PDB entry 3VZA | X-ray diffraction, 1.90 A resolution | chains D and F of the 3 polymer chains in the assembly

[Chain D]
Name: Spc24 protein
Organism: Gallus gallus
Notes: fragment: RWD domain, globular domain
Chain sequence (73 residues; row label = number of the first residue in the row):
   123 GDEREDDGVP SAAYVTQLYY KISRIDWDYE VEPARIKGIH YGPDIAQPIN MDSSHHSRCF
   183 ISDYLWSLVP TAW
Disordered / not traced: 123-133

[Chain F]
Name: Centromere protein T
Organism: Gallus gallus
Notes: fragment: CENP-T Spc24-25 interacting region, residues 63-98
Reference sequence: F1NPG5 (CENPT_CHICK); residues 63-98 here = UniProt positions 63-98
Chain sequence (39 residues; numbered 61 to 99; the number before each row is that of its first residue):
    61 GRNAFSELDS ADPRVMLRRI IQNQPQVDPL ALQTVQLEP
Disordered / not traced: 61-62, 94-99
Construct notes: expression tag (61-62, 99); conflict Ser-70 (Asn in F1NPG5), Arg-79 (Lys in F1NPG5); engineered mutation Asp-72 (Thr in F1NPG5), Asp-88 (Ser in F1NPG5)
What the authors report for this chain:
  - mutagenesis - T72D/R74E/S88D, T72D/R74A/S88D: abolished binding to Spc24/25
  - mutagenesis - T72D (Kd 610 nM), T72D/S88D (Kd 481 nM): increased binding to Spc24/25

[How chain D and chain F interact]
Contacting residue pairs (22):
  Ala-134(D) / Gln-84(F)
  Tyr-136(D) / Arg-79(F)
  Tyr-136(D) / Ile-80(F)
  Tyr-136(D) / Asn-83(F)
  Val-137(D) / Ile-80(F)  hydrophobic
  Val-137(D) / Gln-84(F)
  Gln-139(D) / Leu-68(F)
  Gln-139(D) / Met-76(F)
  Leu-140(D) / Met-76(F)
  Leu-140(D) / Leu-77(F)  hydrophobic
  Leu-140(D) / Ile-80(F)  hydrophobic
  Tyr-142(D) / Phe-65(F)
  Tyr-142(D) / Leu-68(F)  hydrophobic
  Tyr-142(D) / Asp-69(F)  hydrogen bond
  Lys-143(D) / Leu-68(F)  hydrogen bond (side chain-backbone)
  Lys-143(D) / Asp-69(F)  hydrogen bond (side chain-backbone)
  Lys-143(D) / Ala-71(F)  hydrogen bond (side chain-backbone)
  Lys-143(D) / Pro-73(F)
  Lys-143(D) / Met-76(F)
  Arg-146(D) / Asp-69(F)  salt bridge
  Asp-148(D) / Phe-65(F)
  Tyr-163(D) / Phe-65(F)  hydrophobic
Interface residues without a listed pair, chain F (12 interface residues in all): Ser-70
The authors on this interface:
  - hot spots on chain F (mutagenesis) - L68R/T72D/S88D: abolished binding to Spc24/25

[In short]
10 residues of chain D and 12 residues of chain F are in contact; the contacts include 4 hydrogen bonds and 1
salt bridge. Polar pairs include Arg-146(D)/Asp-69(F), Tyr-142(D)/Asp-69(F) and Lys-143(D)/Leu-68(F). From the
paper: T72D/R74E/S88D, T72D/R74A/S88D and L68R/T72D/S88D of chain F abolish binding to Spc24/25; T72D and
T72D/S88D of chain F increase binding to Spc24/25.
Chain D is Spc24 protein and chain F is Centromere protein T, both from Gallus gallus; the structure, Crystal
structure of the chicken Spc24-Spc25 globular domain in complex with CENP-T peptide, was determined by X-ray
diffraction.
